Entry 1SJH (X-ray diffraction, 2.25 A resolution); this record covers chains A and B of the 4 polymer chains in the assembly.

Chain A:
Protein: HLA class II histocompatibility antigen, DR alpha chain
Organism: Homo sapiens
Notes: fragment: Extracellular domain of HLA-DRA*0101
UniProt: P01903 (2DRA_HUMAN); residues 3-182 here correspond to UniProt positions 28-207 (UniProt number = residue number + 25)
Amino-acid sequence (180 residues; numbered 3 to 182; the number before each row is that of its first residue):
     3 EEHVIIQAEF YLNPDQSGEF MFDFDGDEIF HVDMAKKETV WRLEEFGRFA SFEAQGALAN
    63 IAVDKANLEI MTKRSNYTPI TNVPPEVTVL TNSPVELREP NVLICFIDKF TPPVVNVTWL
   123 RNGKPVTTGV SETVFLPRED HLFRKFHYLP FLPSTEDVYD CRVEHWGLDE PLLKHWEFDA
Disordered / not traced: 3
Cystine bridges: Cys107-Cys163
Curated features (UniProtKB/Swiss-Prot):
  - region: Glu179 to Ala182 (Connecting peptide)
  - site: Gln9 (Self- and pathogen-derived peptide antigen), Gly49 (Self-peptide antigen), Phe51 (Self- and pathogen-derived peptide antigen), Ala52 (Self-peptide antigen), Ser53 (Self- and pathogen-derived peptide antigen), Glu55 (Pathogen-derived peptide antigen), Asn62 (Self- and pathogen-derived peptide antigen), Asn69 (Pathogen-derived peptide antigen), Arg76 (Self- and pathogen-derived peptide antigen)
  - glycosylation (N-linked (GlcNAc...) asparagine): Asn78, Asn118

Chain B:
Protein: HLA class II histocompatibility antigen, DRB1-1 beta chain
Organism: Homo sapiens
Notes: fragment: Extracellular domain of HLA-DRB*0101
UniProt: P04229 (2B11_HUMAN); residues 1-190 here correspond to UniProt positions 30-219 (UniProt number = residue number + 29)
Amino-acid sequence (190 residues; numbered 1 to 190; the number before each row is that of its first residue):
     1 GDTRPRFLWQ LKFECHFFNG TERVRLLERC IYNQEESVRF DSDVGEYRAV TELGRPDAEY
    61 WNSQKDLLEQ RRAAVDTYCR HNYGVGESFT VQRRVEPKVT VYPSKTQPLQ HHNLLVCSVS
   121 GFYPGSIEVR WFRNGQEEKA GVVSTGLIQN GDWTFQTLVM LETVPRSGEV YTCQVEHPSV
   181 TSPLTVEWRA
Cystine bridges: Cys15-Cys79, Cys117-Cys173

How chain A and chain B interact:
Residue-residue contacts - 116 pairs, chain A then chain B:
  Glu4(A) - Phe17(B)  hydrogen bond (backbone-backbone)
  Glu4(A) - Phe18(B)
  Glu4(A) - Asn19(B)  hydrogen bond (side chain-backbone)
  Glu4(A) - Gly20(B)  hydrogen bond (side chain-backbone)
  His5(A) - Cys15(B)
  His5(A) - His16(B)
  His5(A) - Phe17(B)  hydrogen bond (backbone-backbone)
  His5(A) - Val91(B)
  Val6(A) - Cys15(B)
  Val6(A) - His16(B)
  Ile7(A) - Phe13(B)
  Ile7(A) - Glu14(B)
  Ile7(A) - Cys15(B)  hydrogen bond (backbone-backbone)
  Ile7(A) - Phe17(B)  hydrophobic
  Ile8(A) - Phe13(B)
  Ile8(A) - Glu14(B)
  Gln9(A) - Leu11(B)
  Gln9(A) - Lys12(B)
  Gln9(A) - Phe13(B)  hydrogen bond (backbone-backbone)
  Gln9(A) - Tyr78(B)  hydrogen bond
  Ala10(A) - Leu11(B)
  Glu11(A) - Gln10(B)
  Glu11(A) - Leu11(B)  hydrogen bond (backbone-backbone)
  Glu11(A) - Phe13(B)
  Phe12(A) - Leu8(B)  hydrophobic
  Phe12(A) - Trp9(B)
  Phe12(A) - Gln10(B)
  Tyr13(A) - Phe7(B)
  Tyr13(A) - Leu8(B)
  Tyr13(A) - Trp9(B)  hydrogen bond (backbone-backbone)
  Leu14(A) - Arg6(B)
  Leu14(A) - Phe7(B)
  Leu14(A) - Leu8(B)  hydrophobic
  Asn15(A) - Arg6(B)
  Asn15(A) - Phe7(B)  hydrogen bond (backbone-backbone)
  Pro16(A) - Arg4(B)
  Pro16(A) - Pro5(B)
  Pro16(A) - Arg6(B)
  Asp17(A) - Arg6(B)  salt bridge
  Phe24(A) - Tyr78(B)
  Phe24(A) - Asn82(B)
  Phe26(A) - Thr90(B)
  Phe26(A) - Val91(B)  hydrophobic
  Phe26(A) - Tyr123(B)
  Phe26(A) - Trp153(B)  hydrophobic
  Asp27(A) - Gln149(B)  hydrogen bond (backbone-side chain)
  Gly28(A) - Gln149(B)
  Asp29(A) - Tyr123(B)
  Asp29(A) - Gln149(B)  hydrogen bond
  Asp29(A) - Gly151(B)
  Asp29(A) - Trp153(B)  hydrogen bond (side chain-backbone)
  Asp29(A) - Phe155(B)
  Glu30(A) - Trp153(B)  hydrogen bond (backbone-side chain)
  Arg44(A) - Gly151(B)  hydrogen bond (side chain-backbone)
  Arg44(A) - Asp152(B)
  Arg44(A) - Trp153(B)
  Leu45(A) - Arg93(B)
  Leu45(A) - Trp153(B)  hydrophobic
  Phe48(A) - Phe89(B)  hydrophobic
  Phe48(A) - Trp153(B)
  Phe51(A) - Phe89(B)  hydrophobic
  Ala52(A) - Val85(B)  hydrophobic
  Ala52(A) - Phe89(B)  hydrophobic
  Asp66(A) - Trp9(B)
  Asp66(A) - Leu11(B)
  Asn69(A) - Trp9(B)
  Leu70(A) - Phe7(B)
  Leu70(A) - Leu8(B)
  Leu70(A) - Trp9(B)  hydrophobic
  Met73(A) - Trp9(B)  hydrophobic
  Met73(A) - Tyr32(B)  hydrophobic
  Met73(A) - Leu53(B)  hydrophobic
  Met73(A) - Asp57(B)
  Thr74(A) - Phe7(B)
  Thr74(A) - Tyr32(B)
  Arg76(A) - Leu53(B)  hydrogen bond (side chain-backbone)
  Arg76(A) - Pro56(B)
  Arg76(A) - Asp57(B)  salt bridge
  Ser77(A) - Tyr32(B)  hydrogen bond
  Tyr79(A) - Phe7(B)
  Thr80(A) - Phe7(B)
  Thr80(A) - Tyr32(B)  hydrogen bond (backbone-side chain)
  Thr80(A) - Asn33(B)  hydrogen bond (backbone-side chain)
  Pro81(A) - Pro5(B)  hydrophobic
  Pro81(A) - Arg6(B)
  Pro81(A) - Phe7(B)  hydrophobic
  Pro81(A) - Asn33(B)  hydrogen bond (backbone-side chain)
  Ile82(A) - Arg6(B)  hydrogen bond (backbone-backbone)
  Ile82(A) - Asn33(B)
  Val85(A) - Gln34(B)
  Thr93(A) - Gln156(B)  hydrogen bond (backbone-side chain)
  Asn94(A) - Gln156(B)
  Pro96(A) - Ser118(B)
  Pro96(A) - Ser120(B)
  Ile106(A) - Asn150(B)
  Thr113(A) - Leu8(B)
  Pro115(A) - Leu8(B)
  Arg140(A) - Lys12(B)  hydrogen bond (backbone-side chain)
  Glu141(A) - Arg29(B)  salt bridge
  Asp142(A) - Gln34(B)
  His143(A) - Gln10(B)
  His143(A) - Lys12(B)
  His143(A) - Arg29(B)  hydrogen bond
  His143(A) - Ile31(B)
  His143(A) - Glu36(B)
  Leu144(A) - Gln34(B)
  Phe145(A) - Leu8(B)  hydrophobic
  Phe145(A) - Gln10(B)
  Arg146(A) - Gln149(B)  hydrogen bond
  Phe148(A) - Gln149(B)
  Phe148(A) - Asn150(B)
  Phe148(A) - Gly151(B)
  Tyr150(A) - Asn150(B)  hydrogen bond (side chain-backbone)
  Tyr150(A) - Gly151(B)  hydrogen bond (side chain-backbone)
  Tyr150(A) - Asp152(B)
  Trp168(A) - Arg6(B)
Other interface residues (no listed pair), chain A (59 interface residues in all): Ile31, Glu47, Ser95, Pro114, Thr135, Pro139
Other interface residues (no listed pair), chain B (47 interface residues in all): Asp2, Gly54, Tyr83, Tyr102

Summary:
59 residues of chain A face 47 of chain B across their interface; the contacts include 27 hydrogen bonds and 3
salt bridges. Polar contacts include Asp17(A)-Arg6(B), Arg76(A)-Asp57(B) and Glu141(A)-Arg29(B).
Here chain A is HLA class II histocompatibility antigen, DR alpha chain and chain B is HLA class II
histocompatibility antigen, DRB1-1 beta chain, both from Homo sapiens. Entry 1SJH (HLA-DR1 complexed with a 13
residue HIV capsid peptide) was determined by X-ray diffraction, deposited together with 1SJE.
